PDB entry 4DTM | X-ray diffraction, 1.95 A resolution | chains A and P of the 3 polymer chains in the assembly

Chain A:
Protein: DNA polymerase
From: Enterobacteria phage RB69
Notes: EC 2.7.7.7
Reference sequence: Q38087 (DPOL_BPR69); residue numbers follow UniProt; this construct covers 1-901
Sequence (901 residues; numbered 1 to 901; the number before each row is that of its first residue):
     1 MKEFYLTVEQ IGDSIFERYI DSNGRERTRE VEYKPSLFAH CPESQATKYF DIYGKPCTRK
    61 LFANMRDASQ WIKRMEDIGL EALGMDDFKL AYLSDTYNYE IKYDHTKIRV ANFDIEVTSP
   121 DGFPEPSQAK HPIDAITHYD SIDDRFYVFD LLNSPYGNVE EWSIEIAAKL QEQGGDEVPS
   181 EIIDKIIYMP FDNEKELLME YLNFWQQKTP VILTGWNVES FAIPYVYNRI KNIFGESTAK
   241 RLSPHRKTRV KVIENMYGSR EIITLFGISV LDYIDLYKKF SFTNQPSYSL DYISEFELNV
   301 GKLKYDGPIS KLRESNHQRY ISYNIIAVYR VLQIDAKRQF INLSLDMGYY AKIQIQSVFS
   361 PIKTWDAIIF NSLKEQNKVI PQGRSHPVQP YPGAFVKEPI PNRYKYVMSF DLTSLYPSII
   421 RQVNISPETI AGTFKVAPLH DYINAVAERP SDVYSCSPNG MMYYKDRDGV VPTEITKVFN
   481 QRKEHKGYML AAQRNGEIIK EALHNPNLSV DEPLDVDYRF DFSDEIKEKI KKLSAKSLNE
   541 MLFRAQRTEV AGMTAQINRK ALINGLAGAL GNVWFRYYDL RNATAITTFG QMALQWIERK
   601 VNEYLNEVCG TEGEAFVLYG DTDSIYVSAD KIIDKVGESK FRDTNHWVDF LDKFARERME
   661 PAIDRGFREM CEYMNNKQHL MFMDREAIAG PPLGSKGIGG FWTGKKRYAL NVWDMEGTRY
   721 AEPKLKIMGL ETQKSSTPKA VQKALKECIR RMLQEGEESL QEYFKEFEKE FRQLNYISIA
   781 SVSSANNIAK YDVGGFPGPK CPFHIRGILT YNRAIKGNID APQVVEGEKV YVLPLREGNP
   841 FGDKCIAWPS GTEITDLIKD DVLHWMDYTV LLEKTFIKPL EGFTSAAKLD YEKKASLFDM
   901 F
Construct notes: conflict Ala222 (Asp in Q38087), Ala327 (Asp in Q38087), Ala561 (Leu in Q38087), Gly565 (Ser in Q38087), Ala567 (Tyr in Q38087)
Bound ions: Ca2+ site 1 near Glu116 (its only coordinating residue here); Ca2+ site 2: Asp411, Leu412, Asp623 (together with 2'-deoxycytidine-5'-triphosphate); Ca2+ site 3: Asp411, Asp623 (together with 2'-deoxycytidine-5'-triphosphate); Ca2+ site 4: Asn505, Asn507, Lys531
Ligand contacts: 2'-deoxycytidine-5'-triphosphate (DCP): Asp411, Leu412, Thr413, Ser414, Leu415, Tyr416, Pro417, Arg482, Lys486, Lys560, Asn564, Thr622, Asp623
UniProt features mapped onto this chain:
  - region: Thr248 to Thr264 (Beta hairpin), Lys705 to Tyr708 (Binding of DNA in B-conformation), Leu897 to Phe901 (Interaction with the polymerase clamp)
  - binding site (Mg(2+)): Asp114, Glu116, Asp411, Leu412, Asp623
  - binding site (substrate): Ser414 to Tyr416, Arg482, Lys560
  - site: Asp621 (Optimization of metal coordination by the polymerase active site), Lys706 (Optimization of metal coordination by the polymerase active site), Asp714 (Essential for viral replication)
  - mutagenesis: Leu415 (L415A/G: Decreases base selectivity by several hundred fold; L415G/F: Increased misinsertion, increased mismatch extension and inefficient proofreading; L415M: No effect on base selectivity), Asp621 (D621A: Drastic decrease in the efficiency of incorporation of dGMP), Lys706 (K706A: Almost complete loss of polymerase activity), Asp714 (D714A: Complete loss of viral replication)
Reported in the primary citation:
  - binding site for DNA template: Ile362, Asn572

Chain P:
Molecule: DNA primer
Sequence (13 nucleotides; numbered 103 to 115; the number before each row is that of its first residue):
   103 GCGGACTGCT TAG

Interface between chain A and chain P:
Residue-residue contacts (27; chain A residue first):
  Asn284(A) with DT112(P), sugar contact; DT113(P), hydrogen bond to the phosphate
  Asp621(A) with DG115(P), sugar contact
  Thr622(A) with DG115(P), sugar contact
  Asp623(A) with DG115(P), sugar contact
  Lys706(A) with DA114(P), hydrogen bond to the base
  Tyr708(A) with DG115(P), hydrogen bond to the phosphate
  Met728(A) with DA114(P), phosphate contact; DG115(P), phosphate contact
  Gly729(A) with DT113(P), phosphate contact; DA114(P), hydrogen bond to the phosphate
  Gln733(A) with DT113(P), phosphate contact; DA114(P), phosphate contact
  Lys734(A) with DT113(P), phosphate contact
  Ser735(A) with DT112(P), phosphate contact; DT113(P), hydrogen bond to the phosphate
  Ser783(A) with DC111(P), sugar contact; DT112(P), phosphate contact
  Ser784(A) with DC111(P), phosphate contact; DT112(P), hydrogen bond to the phosphate
  Ala785(A) with DC111(P), phosphate contact
  Asn786(A) with DC111(P), hydrogen bond to the phosphate
  Lys790(A) with DG110(P), salt bridge to the phosphate
  Tyr791(A) with DT109(P), hydrogen bond to the phosphate; DG110(P), hydrogen bond to the phosphate
  His804(A) with DG110(P), phosphate contact; DC111(P), salt bridge to the phosphate
Other interface residues (no listed pair), chain A (26 interface residues in all): Tyr257, Tyr626, Lys726, Ile727, Ser736, Val782, Pro802, Lys829

Overview:
26 residues of chain A and 7 residues of chain P are in contact, with 9 hydrogen bonds and 2 salt bridges.
Among the polar pairs are Lys706(A)-DA114(P), Asn284(A)-DT113(P) and Tyr708(A)-DG115(P). Bound to chain A:
2'-deoxycytidine-5'-triphosphate. The paper reports a binding site for DNA template at Ile362(A) and
Asn572(A).
Chain A is DNA polymerase (Enterobacteria phage RB69) and chain P is DNA primer; the structure, RB69 DNA
Polymerase Ternary Complex with dCTP Opposite an Abasic Site and ddG/dC as the Penultimate ..., was determined
by X-ray diffraction together with 4DTJ, 4DTN, 4DTO, 4DTP, 4DTR, 4DTS, 4DTU and 4DTX from the same study.
